PDB entry 5LLV | X-ray diffraction, 1.70 A resolution | chains B and D of the 4 polymer chains in the assembly

== Chain B (and D) ==
Name: Transthyretin
Source organism: Homo sapiens
Notes: chain D of this document is another copy of the same molecule, construct and numbering; everything in this record applies to it too
UniProtKB: P02766 (TTHY_HUMAN); residues 1-127 here correspond to UniProt positions 21-147 (UniProt number = residue number + 20)
Chain sequence (128 residues; row label = number of the first residue in the row; numbering starts at 0):
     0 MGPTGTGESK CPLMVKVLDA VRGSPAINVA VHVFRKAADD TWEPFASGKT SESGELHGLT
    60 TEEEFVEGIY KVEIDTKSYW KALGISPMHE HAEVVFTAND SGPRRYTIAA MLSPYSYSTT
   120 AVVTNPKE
Unresolved in the structure: 0-9, 126-127
Construct notes: initiating methionine (0); engineered mutation Met87 (Phe107 in P02766), Met110 (Leu130 in P02766)
Swiss-Prot annotation at these positions:
  - binding site (L-thyroxine): Lys15, Glu54, Ser117
  - modified residue: Cys10 (Sulfocysteine), Glu42 (4-carboxyglutamate), Ser52 (Phosphoserine)
  - glycosylation: Asn98 (N-linked (GlcNAc...) asparagine)
From the paper describing this entry:
  - mutagenesis - W41F: abolished stability
  - mutagenesis - W79F: decreased stability

== How chain B and chain D interact ==
Residue-residue contacts (17):
  Ala19(B) - Ser112(D)  hydrogen bond (backbone-side chain)
  Ala19(B) - Tyr114(D)
  Ala19(B) - Ser115(D)
  Val20(B) - Val20(D)  hydrophobic
  Val20(B) - Ser112(D)
  Val20(B) - Pro113(D)
  Val20(B) - Tyr114(D)
  Arg21(B) - Tyr114(D)
  Gly22(B) - Tyr114(D)
  Met110(B) - Ser115(D)
  Ser112(B) - Ala19(D)
  Pro113(B) - Ala19(D)
  Tyr114(B) - Ala19(D)  hydrogen bond (backbone-backbone)
  Tyr114(B) - Val20(D)
  Tyr114(B) - Arg21(D)
  Tyr114(B) - Gly22(D)
  Ser115(B) - Met110(D)

== In short ==
Chain B and chain D each contribute 9 residues to their interface, with 2 hydrogen bonds. Polar contacts
include Ala19(B)-Ser112(D) and Tyr114(B)-Ala19(D). Curated annotation (UniProt) lists 3 L-thyroxine-binding
residues on chain B. From the paper: W41F of chain B abolishes stability; W79F of chain B reduces stability.
Both chains are Transthyretin (Homo sapiens). Entry 5LLV (Crystal structure of DACM F87M/L110M Transthyretin
mutant) was determined by X-ray diffraction (same publication as 5LLL).
